Entry 6X26 (electron microscopy, 4.10 A resolution (low resolution: residue-level contacts below are approximate; hydrogen-bond / salt-bridge calls are withheld)); this record covers chains A and P of the 9 polymer chains in the assembly.

Chain A:
Protein: Transcription-repair-coupling factor
Source organism: Escherichia coli
Notes: EC 3.6.4.-
UniProt: A0A024L3Y3 (A0A024L3Y3_ECOLX); residues 1-1148 here = UniProt positions 1-1148
Amino-acid sequence (1148 residues; each row starts with the number of its first residue):
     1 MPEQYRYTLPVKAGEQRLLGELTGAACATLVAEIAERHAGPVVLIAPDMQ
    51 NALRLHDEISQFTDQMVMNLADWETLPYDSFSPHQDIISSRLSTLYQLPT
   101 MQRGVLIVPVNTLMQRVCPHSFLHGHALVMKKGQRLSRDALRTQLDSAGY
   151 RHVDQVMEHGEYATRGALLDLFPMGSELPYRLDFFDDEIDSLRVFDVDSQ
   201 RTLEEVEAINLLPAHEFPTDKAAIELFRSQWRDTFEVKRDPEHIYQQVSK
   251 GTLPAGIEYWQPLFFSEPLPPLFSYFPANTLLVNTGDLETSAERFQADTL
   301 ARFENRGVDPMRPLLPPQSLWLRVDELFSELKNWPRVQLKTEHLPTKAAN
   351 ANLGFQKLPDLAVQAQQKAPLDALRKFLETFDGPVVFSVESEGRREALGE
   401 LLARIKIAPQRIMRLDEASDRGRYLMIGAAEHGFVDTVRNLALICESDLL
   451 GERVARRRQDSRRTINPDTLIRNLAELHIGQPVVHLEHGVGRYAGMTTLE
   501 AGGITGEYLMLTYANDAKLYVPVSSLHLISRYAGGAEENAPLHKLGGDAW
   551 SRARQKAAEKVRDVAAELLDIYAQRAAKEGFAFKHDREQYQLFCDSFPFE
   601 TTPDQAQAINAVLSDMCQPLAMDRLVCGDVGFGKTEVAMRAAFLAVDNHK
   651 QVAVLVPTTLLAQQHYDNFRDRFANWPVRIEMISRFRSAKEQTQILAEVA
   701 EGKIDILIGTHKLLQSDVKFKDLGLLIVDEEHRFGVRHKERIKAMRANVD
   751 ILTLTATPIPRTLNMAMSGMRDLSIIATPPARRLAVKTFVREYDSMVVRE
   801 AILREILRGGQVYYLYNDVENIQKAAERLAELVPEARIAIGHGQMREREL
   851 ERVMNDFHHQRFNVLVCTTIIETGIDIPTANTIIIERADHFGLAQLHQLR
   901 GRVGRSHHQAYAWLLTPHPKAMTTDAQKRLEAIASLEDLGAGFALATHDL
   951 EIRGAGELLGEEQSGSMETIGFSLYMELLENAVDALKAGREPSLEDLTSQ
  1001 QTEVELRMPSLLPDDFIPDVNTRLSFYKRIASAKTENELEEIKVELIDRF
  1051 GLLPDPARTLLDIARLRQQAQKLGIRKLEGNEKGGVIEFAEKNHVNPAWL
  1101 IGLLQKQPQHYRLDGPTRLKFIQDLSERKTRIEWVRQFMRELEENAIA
Not modelled in the structure: 1-5, 1148
Reported in the primary citation:
  - conformationally variable residues (order/disorder transition): Val561 to Glu567

Chain P:
Molecule: 64-nt DNA strand
Sequence (64 nucleotides; row label = number of the first residue in the row):
   101 GGGTATTCGCCGCGTACCTCTCCTAGCCCGCAAGTATCCTATTCCTTGCA
   151 GCGGTGCCGTTGGG
Not modelled in the structure: 156-164

Chain A / chain P interface:
Residue-residue contacts (15):
  Pro657(A) - DC145(P)
  Pro657(A) - DT146(P)
  Thr658(A) - DT146(P)
  Thr659(A) - DT146(P)
  Arg685(A) - DT146(P)
  Thr710(A) - DT146(P)
  His711(A) - DT146(P)
  Lys712(A) - DT146(P)
  Lys712(A) - DT147(P)
  Gln715(A) - DT147(P)
  Asn817(A) - DC144(P)
  Val819(A) - DC144(P)
  Gly843(A) - DC145(P)
  Ile870(A) - DC145(P)
  Thr873(A) - DC145(P)
Also at the interface, not in a pair above, chain A (16 interface residues in all): Asp818, Gln844, Thr868
Also at the interface, not in a pair above, chain P (5 interface residues in all): DT143

Summary:
16 residues of chain A and 5 residues of chain P are in contact. From the paper: conformational variability at
Val561(A).
Here chain A is Transcription-repair-coupling factor (Escherichia coli) and chain P is a 64-nt DNA strand.
Entry 6X26 (Mfd-bound E.coli RNA polymerase elongation complex - L1 state) was determined by electron
microscopy (same publication as 6X2F, 6X2N, 6X43, 6X4W, 6X4Y and 6X50).
